7U5E - chains 1 and F of the 13 polymer chains in the assembly; structure by electron microscopy, 4.03 A resolution (low resolution: residue-level contacts below are approximate; hydrogen-bond / salt-bridge calls are withheld).

== Chain 1 ==
Molecule: crRNA
Source organism: Aeromonas salmonicida
Sequence (60 nucleotides; each row starts with the number of its first residue):
     1 CCAAGAAAAG GACUGGAAGA AAUCAUCCAA GUUGGGGACU AUUUUCUGCC GUAUAGGCAG

== Chain F ==
Molecule: Cas7
Source organism: Aeromonas salmonicida
Chain sequence (347 residues; numbered 1 to 347; the number before each row is that of its first residue):
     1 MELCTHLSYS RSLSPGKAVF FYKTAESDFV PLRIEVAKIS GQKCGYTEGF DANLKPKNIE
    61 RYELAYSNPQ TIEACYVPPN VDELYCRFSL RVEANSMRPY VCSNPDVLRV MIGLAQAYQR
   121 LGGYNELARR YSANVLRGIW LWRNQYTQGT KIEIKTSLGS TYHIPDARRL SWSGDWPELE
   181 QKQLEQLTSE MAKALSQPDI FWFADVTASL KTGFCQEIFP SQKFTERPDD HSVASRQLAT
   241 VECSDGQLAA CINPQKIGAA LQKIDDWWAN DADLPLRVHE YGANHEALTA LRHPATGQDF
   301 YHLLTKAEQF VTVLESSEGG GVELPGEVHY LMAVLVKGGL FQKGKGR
Unresolved in the structure: 1-2, 345-347

== How chain 1 and chain F interact ==
Contacting residue pairs - 32 pairs, chain 1 then chain F:
  C28(1) with Tyr100(F)
  A29(1) with Ser8(F); Tyr9(F); Ser10(F); Tyr100(F); Leu340(F)
  A30(1) with Ser10(F); Arg11(F); Gly338(F); Leu340(F)
  G31(1) with Arg11(F)
  U32(1) with Trp142(F); Gln255(F); Lys256(F); Ala259(F); Arg277(F); His285(F)
  U33(1) with Gln222(F); Phe224(F); Thr225(F); Gln255(F)
  G34(1) with Gln222(F); Lys256(F)
  G35(1) with Arg143(F); Gln222(F)
  G36(1) with Arg143(F)
  G37(1) with Ser40(F); Gly41(F); Gln42(F)
  A38(1) with Ser40(F); Gln42(F)
  C39(1) with Ser40(F)
Interface residues without a listed pair, chain F (27 interface residues in all): Ile39, Ser67, Asn68, Lys223, Asn253, Lys337, Gly339

== Summary ==
Chain 1 and chain F form an interface of 12 and 27 residues respectively.
Chain 1 is crRNA and chain F is Cas7, both from Aeromonas salmonicida; the structure, I-F3b Cascade-TniQ
partial R-loop complex, was determined by electron microscopy (same publication as 7U5D).
